8X2U - chains D and E of the 20 polymer chains in the assembly; structure by electron microscopy, 3.57 A resolution.

[Chain D]
Molecule: Radial spoke head protein 3 homolog B
Organism: Mus musculus
UniProtKB: Q9DA80 (RSH3B_MOUSE); residue numbers follow UniProt; this construct covers 1-389
Sequence (389 residues; numbered 1 to 389; the number before each row is that of its first residue):
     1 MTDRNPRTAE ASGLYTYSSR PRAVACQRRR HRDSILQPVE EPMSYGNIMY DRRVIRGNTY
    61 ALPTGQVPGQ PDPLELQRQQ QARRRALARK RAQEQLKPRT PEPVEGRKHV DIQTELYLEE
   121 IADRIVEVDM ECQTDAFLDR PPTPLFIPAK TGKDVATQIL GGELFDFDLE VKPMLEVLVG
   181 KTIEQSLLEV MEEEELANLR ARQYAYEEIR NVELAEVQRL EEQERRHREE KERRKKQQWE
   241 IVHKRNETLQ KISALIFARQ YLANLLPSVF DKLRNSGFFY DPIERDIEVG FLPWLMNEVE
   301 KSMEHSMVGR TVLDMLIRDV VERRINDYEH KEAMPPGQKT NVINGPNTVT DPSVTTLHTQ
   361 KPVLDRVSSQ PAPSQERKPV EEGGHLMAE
Not modelled in the structure: 1-284, 331-389
Swiss-Prot annotation at these positions:
  - modified residue: Thr143 (Phosphothreonine)

[Chain E]
Molecule: Nucleoside diphosphate kinase homolog 5
Organism: Mus musculus
UniProtKB: Q99MH5 (NDK5_MOUSE); numbering as in UniProt (aligned over 1-211)
Sequence (225 residues; each row starts with the number of its first residue; numbers below 1 keep their minus sign (Met-13 is residue -13)):
   -13 MEQKLISEED LGSGMEVSMP LPQIYVEKTL ALIKPDVVDK EEEIQDIILG SGFTIIQRRK
    47 LHLSPEHCSN FYVEQYGKMF FPNLTAYMSS GPLVAMILAR HKAISYWKEL MGPSNSLVAK
   107 ETHPDSLRAI YGTDELRNAL HGSNDFAASE REIRFMFPAV IIEPIPIGQA AKDYINLYVA
   167 PTLLQGLTEL CKEKPPDPYL WLADWLMKNN PNKPKLCHFP VTEEP
Not modelled in the structure: -13 to 4, 206-211
Sequence notes: initiating methionine (-13); expression tag (-12 to 0)

[Chain D / chain E interface]
Pairs across the interface - 25 pairs, chain D then chain E:
  Ile287(D) with Thr174(E)
  Phe291(D) with Leu173(E), hydrophobic
  Leu292(D) with Leu170(E), hydrophobic; Leu173(E), hydrophobic
  Met296(D) with Lys158(E); Ile161(E), hydrophobic; Asn162(E)
  Glu300(D) with Lys158(E), salt bridge
  Met303(D) with Pro152(E); Ile153(E), hydrophobic; Ala157(E), hydrophobic
  Glu304(D) with Ile153(E)
  Met307(D) with Gln9(E), hydrogen bond
  Arg310(D) with Gln9(E); Ile147(E); Ile151(E)
  Thr311(D) with Pro8(E); Gln9(E), hydrogen bond
  Asp314(D) with Pro8(E); Gln9(E), hydrogen bond; Ile10(E)
  Arg318(D) with Leu7(E), hydrogen bond (side chain-backbone); Pro8(E); Gln9(E), hydrogen bond (side chain-backbone); Ile10(E)
Interface residues without a listed pair, chain D (16 interface residues in all): Arg285, Glu288, Val299, Ile317
Interface residues without a listed pair, chain E (16 interface residues in all): Cys177

[In short]
The chain D/chain E interface involves 16 residues from each chain, with 5 hydrogen bonds and 1 salt bridge.
Polar pairs include Glu300(D)-Lys158(E), Met307(D)-Gln9(E) and Thr311(D)-Gln9(E).
Chain D is Radial spoke head protein 3 homolog B and chain E is Nucleoside diphosphate kinase homolog 5, both
from Mus musculus; the structure, Radial spoke head-neck dimer, was determined by electron microscopy (same
publication as 8WZB).
